PDB entry 2RAV | X-ray diffraction, 1.07 A resolution | chain A

== Chain A ==
Molecule: Putative uncharacterized protein
Organism: Bacteroides thetaiotaomicron
UniProtKB: Q8A090 (Q8A090_BACTN); residues 1-261 here = UniProt positions 1-261
Chain sequence (261 residues; row label = number of the first residue in the row):
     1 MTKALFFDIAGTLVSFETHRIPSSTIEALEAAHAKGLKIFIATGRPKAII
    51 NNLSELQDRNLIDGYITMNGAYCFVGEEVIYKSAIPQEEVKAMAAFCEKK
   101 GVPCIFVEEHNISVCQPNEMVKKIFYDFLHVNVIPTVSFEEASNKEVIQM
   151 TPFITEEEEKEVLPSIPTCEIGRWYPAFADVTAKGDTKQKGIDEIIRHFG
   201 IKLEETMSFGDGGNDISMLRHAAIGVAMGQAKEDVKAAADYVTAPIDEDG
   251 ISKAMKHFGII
Construct notes: engineered mutation Ala-10 (Asp in Q8A090)
Ion coordination: Mg2+: Asp-8, Ala-10, Asp-211 (together with trioxido(oxo)tungsten); trioxido(oxo)tungsten W near Asp-8 (its only coordinating residue here)
Residues lining bound ligands: trioxido(oxo)tungsten (WO6): Asp-8, Ile-9, Ala-10, Thr-43, Gly-44, Arg-45, Trp-174, Lys-188, Asp-211, Asn-214
From the paper describing this entry:
  - binding site for trioxido(oxo)tungsten: Ile-9, Ala-10, Thr-43, Gly-44, Arg-45, Lys-188, Asn-214
  - mutagenesis - R45A (kcat < 1 x 10-5 s-1): abolished catalytic activity
  - mutagenesis - R45K: decreased catalytic activity

== In short ==
Bound to chain A: trioxido(oxo)tungsten. The Mg2+ site is built by Asp-8, Ala-10 and Asp-211. The paper
reports a binding site for trioxido(oxo)tungsten at Ile-9, Ala-10 and Thr-43 among others; R45A abolishes
catalytic activity.
Chain A is Putative uncharacterized protein (Bacteroides thetaiotaomicron); the structure, X-ray
Crystallographic Structures Show Conservation of a Trigonal-Bipyramidal Intermediate in a Phosphoryl-transfer
Superfamily, was determined by X-ray diffraction together with 2RAR, 2RB5 and 2RBK from the same study.
